8P4O - chains R and S of the 15 polymer chains in the assembly; structure by electron microscopy, 3.04 A resolution.

Chain R (and S):
Molecule: Co-chaperonin GroES
Organism: Escherichia coli
Notes: chain S of this document is another copy of the same molecule, construct and numbering; everything in this record applies to it too
UniProt: P0A6F9 (CH10_ECOLI); residues 1-97 here = UniProt positions 1-97
Chain sequence (97 residues; numbered 1 to 97; the number before each row is that of its first residue):
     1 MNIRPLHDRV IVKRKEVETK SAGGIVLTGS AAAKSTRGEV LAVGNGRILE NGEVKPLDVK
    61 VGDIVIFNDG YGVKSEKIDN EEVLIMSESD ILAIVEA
Disordered / not traced: 1, 97
UniProt features mapped onto this chain:
  - modified residue: Lys-34 (N6-succinyllysine)

Interface between chain R and chain S:
Residue-residue contacts (22):
  Ala-22(R) / Asn-80(S)
  Arg-37(R) / Lys-77(S)
  Arg-37(R) / Ile-78(S)
  Leu-49(R) / Glu-50(S)
  Leu-49(R) / Asn-51(S)
  Asp-58(R) / His-7(S)  salt bridge
  Glu-88(R) / His-7(S)  salt bridge
  Ser-89(R) / Arg-9(S)  hydrogen bond (backbone-side chain)
  Ile-91(R) / Leu-6(S)  hydrophobic
  Ile-91(R) / Arg-9(S)  hydrogen bond (backbone-side chain)
  Leu-92(R) / Leu-6(S)
  Leu-92(R) / Arg-9(S)
  Leu-92(R) / Lys-74(S)
  Leu-92(R) / Ile-85(S)  hydrophobic
  Ala-93(R) / Ile-3(S)  hydrophobic
  Ala-93(R) / Arg-4(S)
  Ala-93(R) / Pro-5(S)  hydrophobic
  Ile-94(R) / Ile-3(S)
  Ile-94(R) / Arg-4(S)  hydrogen bond (backbone-backbone)
  Ile-94(R) / Leu-6(S)  hydrophobic
  Val-95(R) / Ile-3(S)  hydrophobic
  Glu-96(R) / Asn-2(S)  hydrogen bond (backbone-backbone)
Other interface residues (no listed pair), chain R (14 interface residues in all): Val-59, Ile-66
Other interface residues (no listed pair), chain S (17 interface residues in all): Asn-45, Gly-52, Glu-76

Overview:
Chain R and chain S form an interface of 14 and 17 residues respectively, with 4 hydrogen bonds and 2 salt
bridges. Among the polar pairs are Asp-58(R)/His-7(S), Glu-88(R)/His-7(S) and Ser-89(R)/Arg-9(S).
Chain R and chain S are both Co-chaperonin GroES (Escherichia coli); the structure, CryoEM structure of a
GroEL7-GroES7 cage with encapsulated ordered substrate MetK in the presence of ADP-BeFx, was determined by
electron microscopy together with 8P4M, 8P4N, 8P4R, 8QXS, 8QXT, 8QXU and 8QXV from the same study.
